PDB entry 9GM6 | electron microscopy, 3.70 A resolution | chains E and F of the 7 polymer chains in the assembly

# Chain E (and F)
Name: Chromosome partition protein MukE
Organism: Photorhabdus thracensis
Notes: chain F of this document is another copy of the same molecule, construct and numbering; everything in this record applies to it too
UniProtKB: A0A0F7LPV6 (A0A0F7LPV6_9GAMM); residues 1-240 here = UniProt positions 1-240
Amino-acid sequence (240 residues; numbered 1 to 240; the number before each row is that of its first residue):
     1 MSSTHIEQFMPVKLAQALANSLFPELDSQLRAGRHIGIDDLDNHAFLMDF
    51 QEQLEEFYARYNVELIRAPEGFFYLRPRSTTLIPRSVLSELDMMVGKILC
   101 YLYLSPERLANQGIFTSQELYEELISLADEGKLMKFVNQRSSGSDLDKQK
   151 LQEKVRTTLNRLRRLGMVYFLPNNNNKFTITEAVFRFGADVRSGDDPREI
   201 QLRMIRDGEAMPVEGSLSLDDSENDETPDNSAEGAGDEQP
Not modelled in the structure: 1, 214-240 (chain F: 1-8, 207-240)

# Chain E / chain F interface
Pairs across the interface - 30 pairs, chain E then chain F:
  Ile6(E) with Met10(F); Val12(F), hydrophobic
  Phe9(E) with Gln16(F); Ala19(F)
  Met10(E) with Met10(F), hydrophobic; Ala15(F); Leu18(F), hydrophobic
  Leu18(E) with Arg60(F), hydrogen bond (backbone-side chain)
  Ala19(E) with Phe9(F); Arg60(F)
  Asn20(E) with Arg60(F), hydrogen bond (backbone-side chain)
  Phe23(E) with Tyr61(F)
  Pro24(E) with Arg60(F); Tyr61(F); Leu82(F), hydrophobic
  Glu25(E) with Leu82(F)
  Asp27(E) with Arg31(F), salt bridge; Tyr61(F), hydrogen bond
  Ser28(E) with Tyr61(F); Leu82(F), hydrogen bond (side chain-backbone)
  Arg31(E) with Asp27(F), salt bridge; Arg31(F)
  Arg60(E) with Leu18(F), hydrogen bond (side chain-backbone); Ala19(F), hydrogen bond (side chain-backbone); Asn20(F), hydrogen bond (side chain-backbone); Pro24(F)
  Tyr61(E) with Pro24(F); Asp27(F), hydrogen bond; Ser28(F)
  Leu82(E) with Ser28(F)
Interface residues without a listed pair, chain E (18 interface residues in all): Thr4, His5, Ala15
Interface residues without a listed pair, chain F (17 interface residues in all): Phe23, Glu25

# In short
The interface between chain E and chain F involves 18 residues on one side and 17 on the other; the contacts
include 8 hydrogen bonds and 2 salt bridges. Polar pairs include Asp27(E)-Arg31(F), Leu18(E)-Arg60(F) and
Asn20(E)-Arg60(F).
Both chains are Chromosome partition protein MukE (Photorhabdus thracensis). Entry 9GM6 (MukBEF in a
nucleotide-bound state with open neck gate (heads core)) was determined by electron microscopy, deposited
together with 9GM7, 9GM8, 9GM9, 9GMA, 9GMB and 9GMD.
